PDB entry 4WCT | X-ray diffraction, 1.67 A resolution | chain A

# Chain A
Molecule: Fructosyl amine:oxygen oxidoreductase
From: Neosartorya fumigata
UniProtKB: O42629 (O42629_ASPFM); numbering as in UniProt (aligned over 1-445)
Sequence (461 residues; numbered -15 to 445; the number before each row is that of its first residue; numbers below 1 keep their minus sign (His-15 is residue -15)):
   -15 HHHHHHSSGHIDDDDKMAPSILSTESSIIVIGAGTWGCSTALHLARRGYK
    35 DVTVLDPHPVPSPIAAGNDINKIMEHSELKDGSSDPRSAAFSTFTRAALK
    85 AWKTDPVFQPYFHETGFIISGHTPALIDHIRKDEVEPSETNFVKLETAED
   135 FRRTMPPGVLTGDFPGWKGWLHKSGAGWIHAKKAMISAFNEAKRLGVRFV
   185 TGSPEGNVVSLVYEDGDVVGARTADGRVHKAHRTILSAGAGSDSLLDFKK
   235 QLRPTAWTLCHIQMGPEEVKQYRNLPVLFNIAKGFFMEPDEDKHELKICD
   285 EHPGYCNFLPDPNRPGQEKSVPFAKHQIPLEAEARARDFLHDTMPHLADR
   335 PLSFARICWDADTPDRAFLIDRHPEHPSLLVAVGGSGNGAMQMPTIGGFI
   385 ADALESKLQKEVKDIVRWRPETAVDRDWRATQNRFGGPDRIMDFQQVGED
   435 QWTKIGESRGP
Unresolved in the structure: -15 to 1, 443-445
Differences from the reference sequence: expression tag (-15 to 0)
Residues lining bound ligands: FAD (flavin-adenine dinucleotide): Ile15, Gly16, Ala17, Gly18, Thr19, Trp20, Gly21, Leu39, Asp40, Pro41, His42, Ser46, Ile48, Ala49, Ala50, Gly51, Lys56, Ile57, Gly190, Asn191, Val192, Ser221, Ala222, Gly223, Gly225, Leu229, Trp241, Thr242, Leu243, Phe269, Cys283, Cys342, Trp343, Asp344, Gly369, Ser370, Gly371, Asn372, Gly373, Ala374, Met375
What the authors report for this chain:
  - conformationally variable residues (order/disorder transition): Asn372
  - binding site for flavin-adenine dinucleotide: Thr19, Trp20, Asp40, Ala50, Val192, Gly373
  - contacts within the chain: His60-Thr79, Glu62-Glu123 (hydrogen bond), Lys64-Glu120, Trp20-Gly373 (hydrogen bond)
  - specificity-determining residues: Glu59 (by similarity / conservation)

# In short
Chain A binds flavin-adenine dinucleotide. The paper reports a binding site for flavin-adenine dinucleotide at
Thr19, Trp20 and Asp40 among others; the specificity determinant Glu59.
Chain A is Fructosyl amine:oxygen oxidoreductase (Neosartorya fumigata); the structure, The crystal structure
of Fructosyl amine: oxygen oxidoreductase (Amadoriase I) from Aspergillus fumigatus, was determined by X-ray
diffraction, deposited together with 4XWZ.
